Entry 9BZJ (electron microscopy, 4.12 A resolution (low resolution: residue-level contacts below are approximate; hydrogen-bond / salt-bridge calls are withheld)); this record covers chains C and D of the 4 polymer chains in the assembly.

[Chain C (and D)]
Protein: Ribonucleoside-diphosphate reductase subunit beta
Organism: Bacillus subtilis
Notes: EC 1.17.4.1; chain D of this document is another copy of the same molecule, construct and numbering; everything in this record applies to it too
UniProtKB: P50621 (RIR2_BACSU); numbering as in UniProt (aligned over 1-329)
Amino-acid sequence (350 residues; numbered -20 to 329; the number before each row is that of its first residue; numbers below 1 keep their minus sign (Met-20 is residue -20)):
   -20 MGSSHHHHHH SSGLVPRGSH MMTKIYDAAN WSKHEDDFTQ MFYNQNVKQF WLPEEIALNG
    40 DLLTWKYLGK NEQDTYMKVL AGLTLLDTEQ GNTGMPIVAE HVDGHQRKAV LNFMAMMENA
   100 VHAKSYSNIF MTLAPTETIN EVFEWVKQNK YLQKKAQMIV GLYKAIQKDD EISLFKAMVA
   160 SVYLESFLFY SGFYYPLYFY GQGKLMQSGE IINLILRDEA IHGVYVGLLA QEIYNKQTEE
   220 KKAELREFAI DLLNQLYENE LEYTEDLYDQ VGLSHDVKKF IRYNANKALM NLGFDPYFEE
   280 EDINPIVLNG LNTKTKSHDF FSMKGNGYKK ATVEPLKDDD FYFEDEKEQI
Disordered / not traced: -20 to 15, 291-308, 323-329
Sequence notes: initiating methionine (-20); expression tag (-19 to 0)
Bound ions: Mn2+ site 1: Asp66, Glu97, His101, Glu198; Mn2+ site 2: Glu97, Glu164, Glu198, His201
UniProt features mapped onto this chain:
  - active site: Tyr105
  - binding site (Fe cation): Asp66, Glu97, His101, Glu164, Glu198, His201
From the paper describing this entry:
  - catalytic residues: Trp30 (citing earlier work)

[How chain C and chain D interact]
Residue-residue contacts (25; chain C residue first):
  Tyr22(C) - Ala99(D)
  Phe29(C) - Phe29(D)
  Leu31(C) - Tyr22(D)
  Thr67(C) - His84(D)
  Gly70(C) - Asn91(D)
  Asn71(C) - His84(D)
  Asn71(C) - Lys87(D)
  His84(C) - Thr67(D)
  His84(C) - Asn71(D)
  Lys87(C) - Asn71(D)
  Ala88(C) - Asn98(D)
  Asn91(C) - Ala94(D)
  Asn91(C) - Asn98(D)
  Phe92(C) - Met95(D)
  Ala94(C) - Asn91(D)
  Met95(C) - Asn91(D)
  Met95(C) - Phe92(D)
  Met95(C) - Met95(D)
  Asn98(C) - Lys87(D)
  Asn98(C) - Ala88(D)
  Asn98(C) - Asn91(D)
  Ala99(C) - Tyr22(D)
  Ala99(C) - Ala88(D)
  Lys103(C) - Tyr22(D)
  Lys309(C) - Glu34(D)
Interface residues without a listed pair, chain C (19 interface residues in all): Val26, Pro75
Interface residues without a listed pair, chain D (17 interface residues in all): Val26, Leu31, Lys103

[In short]
Chain C and chain D form an interface of 19 and 17 residues respectively. Asp66(C), Glu97(C), His101(C) and
Glu198(C) coordinate Mn2+ site 1. Glu97(C), Glu164(C), Glu198(C) and His201(C) form the Mn2+ site 2. Curated
annotation (UniProt) lists active-site residue Tyr105(C) and 6 Fe cation-binding residues on chain C. The
paper reports the catalytic residue Trp30(C).
Both chains are Ribonucleoside-diphosphate reductase subunit beta (Bacillus subtilis). Entry 9BZJ (Class 40
model for combined refinement of Bacillus subtilis ribonucleotide reductase complex) was determined by
electron microscopy (same publication as 9BW3, 9BWX, 9BX2, 9BX3, 9BX6, 9BX8 and 39 further entries).
